8CJZ - chains K and A of the 15 polymer chains in the assembly; structure by electron microscopy, 3.50 A resolution.

Chain K:
Protein: Major Capsid Protein
From: Bacteriophage sp
Amino-acid sequence (344 residues; row label = number of the first residue in the row):
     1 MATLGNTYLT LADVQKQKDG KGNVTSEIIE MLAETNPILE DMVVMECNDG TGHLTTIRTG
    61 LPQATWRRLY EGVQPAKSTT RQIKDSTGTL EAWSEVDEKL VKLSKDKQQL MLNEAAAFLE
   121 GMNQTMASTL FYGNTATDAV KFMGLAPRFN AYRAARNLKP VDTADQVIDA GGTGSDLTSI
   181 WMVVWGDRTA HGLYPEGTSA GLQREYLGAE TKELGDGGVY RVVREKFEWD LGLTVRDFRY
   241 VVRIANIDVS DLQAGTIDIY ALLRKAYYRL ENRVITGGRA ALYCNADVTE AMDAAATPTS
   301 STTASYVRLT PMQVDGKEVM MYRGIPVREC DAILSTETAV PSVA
Unresolved in the structure: 1-2

Chain A:
Protein: Capsid Decoration Protein
From: Bacteriophage sp
Amino-acid sequence (130 residues; row label = number of the first residue in the row):
     1 MIMDKENTFS YKQAITGTAV STNVIDLGVS RDIGKGVPVP IIIQVVEDFA DATSLTATLQ
    61 TSETENFSSA TTLATSGAVP VADLTAGKQL AVQYMPLGTQ RYLRVNYTVS GTATAGAVTA
   121 GVVMSHQQND
Unresolved in the structure: 130

Chain K / chain A interface:
Residue-residue contacts - 24 pairs, chain K then chain A:
  Thr-3(K) with Asn-23(A), hydrogen bond (backbone-side chain); Val-24(A), hydrogen bond (backbone-backbone)
  Leu-4(K) with Val-24(A); Asp-26(A); Glu-65(A); Tyr-102(A), hydrophobic
  Asn-6(K) with Asp-26(A), hydrogen bond; Gly-28(A)
  Thr-7(K) with Glu-6(A), hydrogen bond
  Tyr-8(K) with Glu-6(A)
  Thr-10(K) with Asp-4(A); Glu-6(A); Asn-7(A), hydrogen bond
  Leu-11(K) with Asp-4(A), hydrogen bond (backbone-side chain); Val-123(A); Met-124(A)
  Ala-12(K) with Ile-33(A), hydrophobic
  Asp-13(K) with Arg-31(A), salt bridge
  Gln-15(K) with Val-37(A); Val-39(A)
  Lys-16(K) with Asp-32(A); Ile-33(A); Lys-35(A)
  Lys-18(K) with Val-37(A)
Interface residues without a listed pair, chain K (13 interface residues in all): Gly-5
Interface residues without a listed pair, chain A (23 interface residues in all): Ile-2, Thr-22, Ile-25, Leu-27, Pro-40, Val-122
From the paper, about this interface:
  - interface residues, chain A: Asn-23(A)

In short:
The interface between chain K and chain A involves 13 residues on one side and 23 on the other, with 6
hydrogen bonds and 1 salt bridge. Among the polar pairs are Asp-13(K)/Arg-31(A), Thr-3(K)/Asn-23(A) and
Asn-6(K)/Asp-26(A). The paper reports the interface residue Asn-23(A).
Chain K is Major Capsid Protein and chain A is Capsid Decoration Protein, both from Bacteriophage sp; the
structure, Carin1 bacteriophage mature capsid, was determined by electron microscopy, deposited together with
8CK0 and 8CK1.
